1VWO - chains B and P; structure by X-ray diffraction, 1.65 A resolution.

Chain B:
Molecule: Streptavidin
Organism: Streptomyces avidinii
UniProt: P22629 (SAV_STRAV); residues 13-135 here correspond to UniProt positions 37-159 (UniProt number = residue number + 24)
Chain sequence (123 residues; row label = number of the first residue in the row):
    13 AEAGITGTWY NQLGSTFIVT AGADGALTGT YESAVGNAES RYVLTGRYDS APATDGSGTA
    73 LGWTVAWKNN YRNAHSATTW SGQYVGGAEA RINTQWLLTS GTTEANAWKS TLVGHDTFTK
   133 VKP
Disordered / not traced: 134-135
Curated features (UniProtKB/Swiss-Prot):
  - motif: Arg59 to Asp61 (Cell attachment site)
  - binding site (biotin): Tyr43, Tyr54, Trp92, Trp108, Trp120

Chain P:
Molecule: Peptide ligand containing hpq
Organism: Escherichia coli
Chain sequence (10 residues; row label = number of the first residue in the row; numbering starts at 0):
     0 XCHPQGPPCX
Modified positions: ACE (acetyl group) at position 0; NH2 (amino group) at position 9
Disulfides: Cys8 forms a disulfide with the same residue of a neighbouring copy of this chain
Disulfides: Cys1-Cys8

Interface between chain B and chain P:
Contacting residue pairs (20; chain B residue first):
  Leu25(B) - Pro6(P)
  Ser45(B) - Pro3(P)  hydrogen bond (side chain-backbone)
  Ser45(B) - Cys8(P)
  Ser45(B) - NH2_9(P)
  Ala46(B) - Pro7(P)  hydrophobic
  Ser52(B) - NH2_9(P)
  Tyr54(B) - Pro3(P)
  Trp79(B) - His2(P)
  Trp79(B) - Pro3(P)  hydrophobic
  Trp79(B) - Gln4(P)
  Arg84(B) - ACE_0(P)  hydrogen bond (side chain-backbone)
  Arg84(B) - Cys1(P)  hydrogen bond (side chain-backbone)
  Arg84(B) - Pro3(P)
  Arg84(B) - Cys8(P)  hydrogen bond (side chain-backbone)
  Ala86(B) - Pro3(P)  hydrophobic
  Ser88(B) - His2(P)  hydrogen bond
  Thr90(B) - Gln4(P)  hydrogen bond
  Trp108(B) - Gln4(P)
  Leu110(B) - His2(P)
  Leu110(B) - Gln4(P)
Other interface residues (no listed pair), chain B (15 interface residues in all): Ser27, Val47, Trp92
Other interface residues (no listed pair), chain P (10 interface residues in all): Gly5

Overview:
15 residues of chain B and 10 residues of chain P are in contact, with 6 hydrogen bonds. Polar contacts
include Ser45(B)-Pro3(P), Arg84(B)-ACE_0(P) and Arg84(B)-Cys1(P). From UniProt: 5 biotin-binding residues on
chain B.
Here chain B is Streptavidin (Streptomyces avidinii) and chain P is Peptide ligand containing hpq (Escherichia
coli). Entry 1VWO (Streptavidin complexed with cyclo-ac-[chpqgppc]-NH2 monomer, ph 2.85) was determined by
X-ray diffraction together with 1VWA, 1VWB, 1VWC, 1VWD, 1VWE, 1VWF and 11 further entries from the same study.
